Entry 4W5X (X-ray diffraction, 2.00 A resolution); this record covers chain A.

Chain A:
Name: Late protein H7
Organism: Vaccinia virus
UniProtKB: P08586 (H7_VACCW); residues 1-118 here = UniProt positions 1-118
Chain sequence (119 residues; row label = number of the first residue in the row; numbering starts at 0):
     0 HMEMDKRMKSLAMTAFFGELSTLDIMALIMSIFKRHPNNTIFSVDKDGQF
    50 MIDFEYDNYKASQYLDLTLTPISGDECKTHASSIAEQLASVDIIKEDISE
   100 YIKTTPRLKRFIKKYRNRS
Disordered / not traced: 0-1
Construct notes: expression tag (0); engineered mutation Ser-89 (Cys in P08586)
Swiss-Prot annotation at these positions:
  - mutagenesis: Arg-109 (R109E: Loss of viral membrane assembly)
From the paper describing this entry:
  - mutagenesis - K108E/R109E/K112E: abolished binding to lipids
  - mutagenesis - K108E/R109E/K112E, K108E: abolished growth
  - mutagenesis - R109E, K112E (10-fold): decreased growth
  - mutagenesis - F32A, K33E, C89S, K102E, K113E, R115E: unchanged growth
  - mutagenesis - K108E/R109E/K112E: abolished binding to PI3P and PI4P
  - mutagenesis - C89S: unchanged binding to PI3P and PI4P

In short:
From UniProt: one mutagenesis site. The paper reports that K108E/R109E/K112E and K108E abolish growth; R109E
and K112E reduce growth; 10 substitutions were tested in all.
Chain A is Late protein H7 (Vaccinia virus); the structure, The structure of Vaccina virus H7 protein displays
A Novel Phosphoinositide binding fold required for membrane ..., was determined by X-ray diffraction,
deposited together with 4W60.
